4U8T - chains A and O; structure by X-ray diffraction, 2.70 A resolution.

Chain A:
Protein: ZYRO0G01672p
Organism: Zygosaccharomyces rouxii
Notes: fragment: YTH domain
Reference sequence: C5E1V0 (C5E1V0_ZYGRC); residues 166-329 here = UniProt positions 166-329
Chain sequence (177 residues; row label = number of the first residue in the row):
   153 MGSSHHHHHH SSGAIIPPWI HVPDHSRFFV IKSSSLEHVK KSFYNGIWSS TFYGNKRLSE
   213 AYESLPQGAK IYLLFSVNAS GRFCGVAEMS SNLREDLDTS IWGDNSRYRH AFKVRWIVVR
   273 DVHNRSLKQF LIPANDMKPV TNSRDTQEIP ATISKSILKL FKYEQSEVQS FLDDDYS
Not modelled in the structure: 153-164, 256-257, 316-319, 328-329
Sequence notes: initiating methionine (153); expression tag (154-165)
Modified positions: Mse153 (selenomethionine); Mse241 (selenomethionine; parent Met); Mse289 (selenomethionine; parent Met)
Reported in the primary citation:
  - binding site for the 7-nt RNA strand (chain O): Lys184, Ser185, Ser186, His190, Trp200, Ser201, Tyr205, Arg209, Asn230, Ala231, Gly233, Trp254, Arg259, Tyr260, Arg296, Asp297
  - conformationally variable residues (order/disorder transition): Arg259
  - mutagenesis - K184A, W254A, R296A: abolished binding to the 7-nt RNA strand (chain O)
  - mutagenesis - S186A, H190A, R209A, N230A: decreased binding to the 7-nt RNA strand (chain O)
  - mutagenesis - W254A: unchanged binding to unmethylated RNA

Chain O:
Molecule: 7-nt RNA strand
Sequence (7 nucleotides; numbered -3 to 3; the number before each row is that of its first residue; numbers below 1 keep their minus sign (A-3 is residue -3)):
    -3 AGGACAU
Modified positions: 6MZ (N6-methyladenosine-5'-monophosphate) at position 0

Chain A / chain O interface:
Pairs across the interface (32):
  Lys184(A) with 6MZ_0(O), sugar contact; C1(O), phosphate contact; A2(O), salt bridge to the phosphate
  Ser185(A) with 6MZ_0(O), sugar contact
  Ser186(A) with 6MZ_0(O), hydrogen bond to the base
  His190(A) with 6MZ_0(O), hydrogen bond to the base
  Trp200(A) with 6MZ_0(O), base contact
  Ser201(A) with 6MZ_0(O), hydrogen bond to the base
  Thr203(A) with G-1(O), sugar contact
  Tyr205(A) with G-2(O), sugar contact; G-1(O), base contact
  Gly206(A) with G-1(O), base contact
  Arg209(A) with G-1(O), hydrogen bond to the base
  Asn230(A) with 6MZ_0(O), hydrogen bond to the sugar; C1(O), sugar contact; A2(O), phosphate contact
  Ala231(A) with A2(O), hydrogen bond to the phosphate
  Gly233(A) with U3(O), phosphate contact
  Trp254(A) with 6MZ_0(O), base contact
  Arg259(A) with G-1(O), phosphate contact; 6MZ_0(O), hydrogen bond to the phosphate
  Tyr260(A) with 6MZ_0(O), hydrogen bond to the base
  Asn276(A) with A2(O), phosphate contact; U3(O), hydrogen bond to the phosphate
  Lys280(A) with A2(O), sugar contact
  Thr293(A) with A2(O), sugar contact
  Asn294(A) with C1(O), hydrogen bond to the sugar; A2(O), sugar contact
  Ser295(A) with C1(O), sugar contact
  Arg296(A) with C1(O), salt bridge to the phosphate
  Asp297(A) with 6MZ_0(O), base contact; C1(O), hydrogen bond to the phosphate
Interface residues without a listed pair, chain A (25 interface residues in all): Ser202, Val229

Summary:
Chain A and chain O form an interface of 25 and 6 residues respectively; the contacts include 11 hydrogen
bonds and 2 salt bridges. Polar contacts include Ser186(A)-6MZ_0(O), His190(A)-6MZ_0(O) and
Ser201(A)-6MZ_0(O). The paper reports a binding site for the 7-nt RNA strand (chain O) at Lys184(A), Ser185(A)
and Ser186(A) among others; S186A, H190A and R209A of chain A, among others, reduce binding to the 7-nt RNA
strand (chain O); 7 substitutions were tested in all.
Here chain A is ZYRO0G01672p (Zygosaccharomyces rouxii) and chain O is a 7-nt RNA strand. Entry 4U8T (Crystal
structure of YTH domain of Zygosaccharomyces rouxii MRB1 protein in complex with N6-Methyladenosine RNA) was
determined by X-ray diffraction.
